4DV4 - chains A and D of the 21 polymer chains in the assembly; structure by X-ray diffraction, 3.65 A resolution.

== Chain A ==
Molecule: 16S rRNA
Source organism: Thermus thermophilus
Sequence (1522 nucleotides; row label = number of the first residue in the row; note: 42 numbers in that range are skipped by the numbering (no residue carries them; nothing is unmodelled there); a row labelled like 190A-190L holds insertion residues (190A, then the next letters in order); numbering starts at 0):
     0 UUUGUUGGAGAGUUUGAUCCUGGCUCAGGGUGAACGCUGGCGGCGUGCCU
    50 AAGACAUGCAAGUCGUGCGGG
    73 CCGCGGGGUUUU
    88 ACUCCG
    95 UGGUC
   101 AGCGGCGGACGGGUGAGUAACGCGUGGGU
  129A G
   130 ACCUACCCGGAAGAGGGGGACAACCCGGGGAAACUCGGGCUAAUCCCCCA
   180 UGUGGACCCGC
190A-190L CCCUUGGGGUGU
   191 GUCCAAAGGGCUUU
   216 GCCCGCUUCCGGAUGGGCCCGCGUCCCAUCAGCUAGUUGGUGGGGUAAUG
   266 GCCCACCAAGGCGACGACGGGUAGCCGGUCUGAGAGGAUGGCCGGCCACA
   316 GGGGCACUGAGACACGGGCCCCACUCCUACGGGAGGCAGCAGUUAGGAAU
   366 CUUCCGCAAUGGGCGCAAGCCUGACGGAGCGACGCCGCUUGGAGGAAGAA
   416 GCCCUUCGGGGUGUAAACUCCUGAA
   442 CCCGGGACGAAACCCCCGACGA
   474 GGGGACUGACGGUACCGGG
   494 GUAAUAGCGCCGGCCAACUCCGUGCCAGCAGCCGCGGUAAUACGGAGGGC
   544 GCGAGCGUUACCCGGAUUCACUGGGCGUAAAGGGCGUGUAGGCGGCCUGG
   594 GGCGUCCCAUGUGAAAGACCACGGCUCAACCGUGGGGGAGCGUGGGAUAC
   644 GCUCAGGCUAGACGGUGGGAGAGGGUGGUGGAAUUCCCGGAGUAGCGGUG
   694 AAAUGCGCAGAUACCGGGAGGAACGCCGAUGGCGAAGGCAGCCACCUGGU
   744 CCACCCGUGACGCUGAGGCGCGAAAGCGUGGGGAGCAAACCGGAUUAGAU
   794 ACCCGGGUAGUCCACGCCCUAAACGAUGCGCGCUAGGUCUCUGGGUCU
   848 CCUGGGGGCCGAAGCUAACGCGUUAAGCGCGCCGCCUGGGGAGUACGGCC
   898 GCAAGGCUGAAACUCAGAGGAAUUGACGGGGGCCCGCACAAGCGGUGGAG
   948 CAUGUGGUUUAAUUCGAAGXAACGCGAAGAACCUUACCAGGCCUUGACAU
   998 GCUAGG
 1003A G
  1004 AACCCGGGUGAAAGCCUGGGGUGCCCC
1030A-1030D GCGA
  1031 GGGGAGCCCUAGCACAGGUGCUGCAUGGCCGUCGUCAGCUCGUGCCGUGA
  1081 GGUGUUGGGUUAAGUCCCGCAACGAGCGCAACCCCCGCCGUUAGUUGCCA
  1131 GCGGUUCGGCCGGGCACUCUAACGGGACUGCCCGCGAAA
  1171 GCGGGAGGAAGGAGGGGACGACGUCUGGUCAGCAUGGCCCUUACGGCCUG
  1221 GGCGACACACGUGCUACAAUGCCCACUACAAAGCGAUGCCACCCGGCAAC
  1271 GGGGAGCUAAUCGCAAAAAGGUGGGCCCAGUUCGGAUUGGGGUCUGCAAC
  1321 CCGACCCCAUGAAGCCGGAAUCGCUAGUAAUCGCGGAUCAG
 1361A C
  1362 CAUGCCGCGGUGAAUACGUUCCCGGGCCUUGUACACACXGCCXGUXACGC
  1412 CAUGGGAGCGGGCUCUACCCGAAGUCGCCGGG
  1446 AGCCUACGGG
  1459 CAGGCGCCGAGGGUAGGGCCCGUGACUGGGGCGAAGUCGUAACAAGGUAG
  1509 CUGUACCGGAAGGUGCGGCUGGAUCCACUCCUUUCU
Not modelled in the structure: 0-4, 1534-1538
Sequence notes: engineered mutation G914 (A1537 in M26923.1); conflict C1534 (A2157 in M26923.1), A1535 (C2158 in M26923.1)
Modified residues: PSU (pseudouridine-5'-monophosphate) at position 516, 7MG (7N-methyl-8-hydroguanosine-5'-monophosphate) at position 527, M2G (N2-dimethylguanosine-5'-monophosphate) at position 966, 5MC (5-methylcytidine-5'-monophosphate) at position 967, 2MG (2N-methylguanosine-5'-monophosphate) at position 1207, 5MC (5-methylcytidine-5'-monophosphate) at position 1400, 4OC (4n,o2'-methylcytidine-5'-monophosphate) at position 1402, 5MC (5-methylcytidine-5'-monophosphate) at position 1404, 5MC (5-methylcytidine-5'-monophosphate) at position 1407, UR3 (3-methyluridine-5'-monophoshate) at position 1498, MA6 (6N-dimethyladenosine-5'-monophoshate) at position 1518, MA6 (6N-dimethyladenosine-5'-monophoshate) at position 1519, PSU (pseudouridine-5'-monophosphate) at position 1540, PSU (pseudouridine-5'-monophosphate) at position 1541
Metal / ion sites: Mg2+ site 1 near U5 (its only coordinating residue here); Mg2+ site 2: U12, G22; Mg2+ site 3: U12, C526, 7MG_527; Mg2+ site 4: C58, U387; Mg2+ site 5: A59, U387; Mg2+ site 6: G61, U62, G105; Mg2+ site 7 near G70 (its only coordinating residue here); Mg2+ site 8 near C89 (its only coordinating residue here); Mg2+ site 9 near U95 (its only coordinating residue here); Mg2+ site 10 near G107 (its only coordinating residue here); Mg2+ site 11: C110, G112; Mg2+ site 12 near G117 (its only coordinating residue here); 101 more Mg2+ sites not listed

== Chain D ==
Molecule: ribosomal protein S4
Source organism: Thermus thermophilus
UniProtKB: P80373 (RS4_THET8); residue numbers follow UniProt; this construct covers 1-209
Amino-acid sequence (209 residues; numbered 1 to 209; the number before each row is that of its first residue):
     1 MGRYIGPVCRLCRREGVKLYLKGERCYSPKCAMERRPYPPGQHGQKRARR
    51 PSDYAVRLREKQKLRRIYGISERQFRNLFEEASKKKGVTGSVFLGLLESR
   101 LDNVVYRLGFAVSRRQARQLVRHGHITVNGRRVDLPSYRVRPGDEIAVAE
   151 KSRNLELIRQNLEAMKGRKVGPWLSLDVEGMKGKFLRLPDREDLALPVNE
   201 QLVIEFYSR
Not modelled in the structure: 1
Swiss-Prot annotation at these positions:
  - binding site (Zn(2+)): Cys9, Cys12, Cys26, Cys31
Metal / ion sites: Zn2+: Cys9, Cys12, Cys26, Cys31; Mg2+: Ser83, Gly87, Thr89

== Interface between chain A and chain D ==
Pairs across the interface (117):
  A8(A) with Glu205(D), hydrogen bond to the base; Phe206(D), base contact; Ser208(D), hydrogen bond to the base; Arg209(D), base contact
  A26(A) with Arg209(D), sugar contact
  G28(A) with Arg76(D), salt bridge to the phosphate
  C400(A) with Arg73(D), salt bridge to the phosphate
  C401(A) with Arg73(D), salt bridge to the phosphate; Asn77(D), hydrogen bond to the phosphate
  G402(A) with Gln74(D), phosphate contact; Leu135(D), sugar contact; Ser137(D), hydrogen bond to the phosphate
  C403(A) with Arg3(D), salt bridge to the phosphate; Gln74(D), phosphate contact; Arg122(D), phosphate contact; Leu135(D), sugar contact; Pro136(D), phosphate contact; Ser137(D), hydrogen bond to the phosphate
  U404(A) with Gly2(D), hydrogen bond to the base; Arg118(D), salt bridge to the phosphate; Arg122(D), phosphate contact
  U405(A) with Gly2(D), base contact
  G406(A) with Ile5(D), phosphate contact; Gln119(D), hydrogen bond to the base
  G407(A) with Ser113(D), phosphate contact; Arg115(D), salt bridge to the phosphate; Gln116(D), hydrogen bond to the phosphate; Gln119(D), sugar contact
  A408(A) with Leu21(D), phosphate contact; Lys22(D), salt bridge to the phosphate; Glu24(D), hydrogen bond to the sugar; Ser113(D), hydrogen bond to the phosphate; Arg115(D), phosphate contact; Gln116(D), sugar contact
  G409(A) with Lys22(D), salt bridge to the phosphate; Glu24(D), phosphate contact; Arg25(D), phosphate contact
  G410(A) with Lys22(D), base contact; Arg25(D), salt bridge to the phosphate; Lys30(D), salt bridge to the phosphate
  A411(A) with Arg25(D), salt bridge to the phosphate; Lys30(D), salt bridge to the phosphate
  A412(A) with Arg35(D), hydrogen bond to the base
  G413(A) with Arg36(D), hydrogen bond to the base
  C419(A) with Gln42(D), sugar contact
  G425(A) with Gln45(D), hydrogen bond to the phosphate
  G426(A) with Arg36(D), salt bridge to the phosphate; Tyr38(D), hydrogen bond to the phosphate; Gly41(D), hydrogen bond to the phosphate; Gln42(D), hydrogen bond to the sugar; Gln45(D), phosphate contact
  U427(A) with Arg13(D), salt bridge to the phosphate; Arg36(D), salt bridge to the phosphate; Pro40(D), phosphate contact; Gly41(D), hydrogen bond to the phosphate
  G428(A) with Pro7(D), phosphate contact; Arg10(D), salt bridge to the phosphate; Arg13(D), phosphate contact; Arg36(D), hydrogen bond to the sugar
  U429(A) with Cys9(D), sugar contact; Arg13(D), salt bridge to the phosphate; Arg25(D), sugar contact; Ala32(D), phosphate contact; Arg36(D), salt bridge to the phosphate
  A430(A) with Pro7(D), phosphate contact; Val8(D), hydrogen bond to the phosphate; Cys9(D), hydrogen bond to the phosphate
  C436(A) with Leu155(D), sugar contact
  U437(A) with Gln119(D), base contact; His123(D), hydrogen bond to the sugar; His125(D), hydrogen bond to the sugar; Leu155(D), sugar contact
  G438(A) with His123(D), sugar contact; His125(D), phosphate contact
  A439(A) with His123(D), phosphate contact
  C489(A) with Arg132(D), phosphate contact
  G490(A) with Arg132(D), salt bridge to the phosphate
  G491(A) with Lys151(D), phosphate contact
  C508(A) with Arg209(D), salt bridge to the phosphate
  A509(A) with Ser52(D), hydrogen bond to the phosphate; Tyr54(D), sugar contact; Ala55(D), sugar contact
  C511(A) with His43(D), hydrogen bond to the base; Lys46(D), phosphate contact
  U512(A) with Gln42(D), base contact; His43(D), sugar contact; Lys46(D), salt bridge to the phosphate
  G540(A) with Gln42(D), hydrogen bond to the base
  G541(A) with Gly41(D), sugar contact; Gln42(D), hydrogen bond to the sugar
  G542(A) with Arg10(D), salt bridge to the phosphate; Arg14(D), hydrogen bond to the phosphate; Pro40(D), sugar contact; Gly41(D), sugar contact
  C543(A) with Arg10(D), salt bridge to the phosphate; Arg14(D), salt bridge to the phosphate; Arg59(D), hydrogen bond to the phosphate
  G544(A) with Arg59(D), salt bridge to the phosphate; Gln62(D), hydrogen bond to the phosphate; Arg66(D), salt bridge to the phosphate
  C545(A) with Lys61(D), salt bridge to the phosphate; Gln62(D), hydrogen bond to the phosphate; Arg65(D), salt bridge to the phosphate; Glu72(D), phosphate contact
  G546(A) with Arg65(D), salt bridge to the phosphate; Ser71(D), phosphate contact; Glu72(D), hydrogen bond to the phosphate; Arg73(D), hydrogen bond to the phosphate
  A547(A) with Gly2(D), hydrogen bond to the phosphate
  A614(A) with Lys85(D), salt bridge to the phosphate
  G616(A) with Arg141(D), salt bridge to the phosphate
  U619(A) with Val133(D), sugar contact; Asp134(D), hydrogen bond to the base; Leu135(D), base contact
  C620(A) with Leu135(D), base contact; Ser137(D), base contact; Tyr138(D), sugar contact
Also at the interface, not in a pair above, chain A (52 interface residues in all): U5, C418, A496, C613, C615
Also at the interface, not in a pair above, chain D (69 interface residues in all): Tyr4, Leu58, Lys84, Gly87, Arg100, Val112, Glu156, Leu157

== In short ==
52 residues of chain A face 69 of chain D across their interface, with 34 hydrogen bonds and 31 salt bridges.
Polar pairs include A8(A)-Glu205(D), A8(A)-Ser208(D) and U404(A)-Gly2(D). U12(A) and G22(A) coordinate Mg2+
site 2. From UniProt: 4 Zn2+-binding residues on chain D.
Here chain A is 16S rRNA and chain D is ribosomal protein S4, both from Thermus thermophilus. Entry 4DV4
(Crystal structure of the Thermus thermophilus 30S ribosomal subunit with a 16S rRNA mutation, A914G) was
determined by X-ray diffraction.
